PDB entry 1WA7 | solution NMR | chains A and B

# Chain A
Name: Tyrosine-protein kinase lyn
Organism: Homo sapiens
Notes: EC 2.7.1.112; fragment: sh3 domain, residues 39-101
Reference sequence: P07948 (LYN_HUMAN); residues 6-68 here correspond to UniProt positions 39-101 (UniProt number = residue number + 33)
Sequence (65 residues; each row starts with the number of its first residue):
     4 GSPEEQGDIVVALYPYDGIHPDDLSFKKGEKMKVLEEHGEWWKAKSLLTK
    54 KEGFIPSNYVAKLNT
Disordered / not traced: 4-8

# Chain B
Name: Hypothetical 28.7 kDa protein in dhfr 3'REGION (ORF1)
Organism: Saimiriine herpesvirus 2
Notes: fragment: tyrosine kinase interaction protein, residues 170-191
Reference sequence: P22575 (YDH1_SHV2C); numbering as in UniProt (aligned over 170-191)
Sequence (22 residues; row label = number of the first residue in the row):
   170 WDPGMPTPPLPPRPANLGERQA
UniProt features mapped onto this chain:
  - region: Met-174 to Pro-183 (SH3B/LBD1)

# Chain A / chain B interface
Contacting residue pairs (37; chain A residue first):
  Tyr-17(A) with Pro-175(B); Thr-176(B); Pro-177(B)
  Pro-18(A) with Thr-176(B)
  Tyr-19(A) with Leu-179(B); Arg-182(B)
  Ile-22(A) with Arg-182(B)
  His-23(A) with Arg-182(B); Gly-187(B); Glu-188(B); Arg-189(B)
  Asp-25(A) with Gln-190(B)
  Asp-26(A) with Arg-182(B); Gly-187(B)
  His-41(A) with Leu-186(B)
  Glu-43(A) with Pro-180(B); Pro-181(B); Pro-183(B); Leu-186(B)
  Trp-44(A) with Leu-179(B); Pro-180(B); Pro-181(B); Arg-182(B); Pro-183(B); Leu-186(B); Gly-187(B)
  Phe-57(A) with Leu-186(B); Gly-187(B)
  Pro-59(A) with Leu-179(B); Pro-180(B)
  Ser-60(A) with Pro-180(B)
  Asn-61(A) with Pro-177(B); Pro-178(B); Leu-179(B)
  Tyr-62(A) with Thr-176(B); Pro-177(B); Leu-179(B)
Other interface residues (no listed pair), chain A (16 interface residues in all): Gly-42

# Summary
16 residues of chain A and 14 residues of chain B are in contact.
Chain A is Tyrosine-protein kinase lyn (Homo sapiens) and chain B is Hypothetical 28.7 kDa protein in dhfr
3'REGION (ORF1) (Saimiriine herpesvirus 2); the structure, SH3 domain of human lyn tyrosine kinase in complex
with a herpesviral ligand, was determined by solution NMR.
